PDB entry 8WY7 | X-ray diffraction, 2.83 A resolution | chains A and C

[Chain A (and C)]
Protein: Bromodomain-containing protein 4
Source organism: Homo sapiens
Notes: chain C of this document is another copy of the same molecule, construct and numbering; everything in this record applies to it too
UniProt: O60885 (BRD4_HUMAN); numbering as in UniProt (aligned over 44-168)
Chain sequence (141 residues; each row starts with the number of its first residue):
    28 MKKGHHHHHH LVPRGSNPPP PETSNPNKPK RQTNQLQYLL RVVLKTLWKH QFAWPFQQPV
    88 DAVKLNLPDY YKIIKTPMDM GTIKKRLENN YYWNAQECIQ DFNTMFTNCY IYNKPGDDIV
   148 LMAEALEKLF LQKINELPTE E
Unresolved in the structure: 28-59, 167-168 (chain C: 28-57, 167-168)
Differences from the reference sequence: initiating methionine (28); expression tag (29-43)
Curated features (UniProtKB/Swiss-Prot):
  - site: N140 (Acetylated histone binding)
  - cross-link: K99 (Glycyl lysine isopeptide (Lys-Gly) (interchain with G-Cter in SUMO2))
  - natural variant: D145 (D145G: Found in a patient with a neurodevelopmental syndrome; uncertain significance)
  - mutagenesis: N140 (N140A: Abolishes binding to acetylated histones)
Small-molecule neighbours: XHN (2-[[5-[2-(4-fluoranyl-2,6-dimethyl-phenoxy)-5-(2-oxidanylpropan-2-yl)phenyl]-1-methyl-2-oxidanylidene-pyridin-4-yl]amino]-N-(4-oxidanylcyclohexyl)ethanamide): W81, P82, F83, Q85, P86, V87, D88, K91, L92, L94, Y97, C136, N140, I146, M149

[Interface between chain A and chain C]
Contacting residue pairs (17):
  T60(A) - W120(C)
  Q64(A) - N117(C)  hydrogen bond (side chain-backbone)
  Q64(A) - Y118(C)
  Q64(A) - Y119(C)  hydrogen bond (side chain-backbone)
  Q64(A) - W120(C)
  L67(A) - N116(C)
  L67(A) - N117(C)
  R68(A) - Y118(C)  hydrogen bond (side chain-backbone)
  R68(A) - Y119(C)
  R68(A) - W120(C)
  R68(A) - E124(C)  salt bridge
  L114(A) - N117(C)  hydrogen bond (backbone-side chain)
  E115(A) - E115(C)
  E115(A) - N116(C)  hydrogen bond (backbone-side chain)
  E115(A) - N117(C)
  N116(A) - N116(C)  hydrogen bond
  N117(A) - N117(C)
Interface residues without a listed pair, chain A (9 interface residues in all): Y65

[Overview]
9 residues of chain A and 7 residues of chain C are in contact, with 6 hydrogen bonds and 1 salt bridge. Polar
pairs include R68(A)-E124(C), Q64(A)-N117(C) and Q64(A)-Y119(C). Ligands of chain A: compound XHN. UniProt
lists one mutagenesis site on chain A.
Chain A and chain C are both Bromodomain-containing protein 4 (Homo sapiens); the structure, Crystal Structure
of the first bromodomain of human BRD4 in complex with the inhibitor 22, was determined by X-ray diffraction,
deposited together with 8WXY, 8WY3 and 8WYG.
